Entry 8DEJ (electron microscopy, 2.86 A resolution); this record covers chains I and N of the 14 polymer chains in the assembly.

Chain I:
Name: CRISPR-associated protein, CT1133 family
Source organism: Desulfovibrio vulgaris
Reference sequence: Q72WF8 (Q72WF8_DESVH); residues 1-612 here = UniProt positions 1-612
Chain sequence (612 residues; each row starts with the number of its first residue):
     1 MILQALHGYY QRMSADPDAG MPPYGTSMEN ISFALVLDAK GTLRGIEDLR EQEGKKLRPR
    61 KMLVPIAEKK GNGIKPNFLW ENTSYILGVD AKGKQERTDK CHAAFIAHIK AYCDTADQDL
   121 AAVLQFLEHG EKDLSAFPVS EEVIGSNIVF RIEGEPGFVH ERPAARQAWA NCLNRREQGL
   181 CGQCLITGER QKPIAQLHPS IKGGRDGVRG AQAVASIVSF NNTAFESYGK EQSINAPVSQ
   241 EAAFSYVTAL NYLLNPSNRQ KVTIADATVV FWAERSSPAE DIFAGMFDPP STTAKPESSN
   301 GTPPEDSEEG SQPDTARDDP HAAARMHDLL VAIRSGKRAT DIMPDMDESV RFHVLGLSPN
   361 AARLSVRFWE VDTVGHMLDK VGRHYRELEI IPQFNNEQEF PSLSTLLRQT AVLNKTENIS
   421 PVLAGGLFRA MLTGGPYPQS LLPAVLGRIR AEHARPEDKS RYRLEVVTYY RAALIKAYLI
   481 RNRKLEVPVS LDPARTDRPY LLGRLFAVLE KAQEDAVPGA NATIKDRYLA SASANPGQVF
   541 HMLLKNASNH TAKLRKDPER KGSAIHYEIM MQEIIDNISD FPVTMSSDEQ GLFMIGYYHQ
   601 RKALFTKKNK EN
Unresolved in the structure: 1-2, 112-115, 131-139, 291-347, 562, 609-612
What the authors report for this chain:
  - binding site for the 40-nt DNA strand: Lys55, Lys56, Arg58, Asn72, Lys92, Lys94, Arg205, Phe283, Phe287, Phe394, Arg408, Tyr462, His566, Phe605, Lys607, Lys608
  - binding site for the 48-nt DNA/RNA hybrid strand (chain N): Asn72, Gln212

Chain N:
Molecule: 48-nt DNA/RNA hybrid strand
Sequence (48 nucleotides; row label = number of the first residue in the row):
     1 AAGAGTGGCG CGCACTCGCC AGCCTGAGCA TGGCGAAAAC TCCTCCAG

Chain I / chain N interface:
Contacting residue pairs - 33 pairs, chain I then chain N:
  Lys69(I) - DA37(N)  salt bridge to the phosphate
  Gly71(I) - DA37(N)  base contact
  Asn72(I) - DA37(N)  hydrogen bond to the base
  Asn72(I) - DA38(N)  base contact
  Asn72(I) - DA39(N)  sugar contact
  Gly73(I) - DA38(N)  phosphate contact
  Gly73(I) - DA39(N)  phosphate contact
  Lys75(I) - DA38(N)  salt bridge to the phosphate
  Leu197(I) - DA37(N)  phosphate contact
  Leu197(I) - DA38(N)  phosphate contact
  Gln212(I) - DG35(N)  base contact
  Asn221(I) - DA36(N)  hydrogen bond to the phosphate
  Gln232(I) - DA38(N)  phosphate contact
  Ala361(I) - DG35(N)  sugar contact
  Ala362(I) - DG35(N)  sugar contact
  Arg363(I) - DG35(N)  phosphate contact
  Arg363(I) - DA36(N)  salt bridge to the phosphate
  Val412(I) - DC24(N)  phosphate contact
  Arg448(I) - DC24(N)  salt bridge to the phosphate
  Ala451(I) - DC23(N)  sugar contact
  His453(I) - DC23(N)  hydrogen bond to the base
  Arg455(I) - DA21(N)  salt bridge to the phosphate
  Arg455(I) - DG22(N)  salt bridge to the phosphate
  Gln513(I) - DG18(N)  hydrogen bond to the phosphate
  Ala520(I) - DC19(N)  phosphate contact
  Asn521(I) - DC19(N)  hydrogen bond to the phosphate
  Asn521(I) - DC20(N)  phosphate contact
  Ala522(I) - DC19(N)  phosphate contact
  Arg527(I) - DG18(N)  salt bridge to the phosphate
  Asn549(I) - DC17(N)  base contact
  His550(I) - DG18(N)  salt bridge to the phosphate
  Lys553(I) - DC17(N)  phosphate contact
  Lys556(I) - DC15(N)  salt bridge to the phosphate
Other interface residues (no listed pair), chain I (32 interface residues in all): Ser219, Asn222, Leu413, Pro421, Val517, Gly519
Other interface residues (no listed pair), chain N (16 interface residues in all): DT16, C29

Summary:
Chain I and chain N form an interface of 32 and 16 residues respectively, with 5 hydrogen bonds and 9 salt
bridges. Among the polar pairs are Asn72(I)-DA37(N), His453(I)-DC23(N) and Asn221(I)-DA36(N). From the paper:
a binding site for the 40-nt DNA strand at Lys55(I), Lys56(I) and Arg58(I) among others; a binding site for
the 48-nt DNA/RNA hybrid strand (chain N) at Asn72(I) and Gln212(I).
Chain I is CRISPR-associated protein, CT1133 family (Desulfovibrio vulgaris) and chain N is a 48-nt DNA/RNA
hybrid strand; the structure, D. vulgaris type I-C Cascade bound to dsDNA target, was determined by electron
microscopy (same publication as 8DFA, 8DFS, 8DEX and 8DFO).
